Entry 5KI6 (X-ray diffraction, 2.15 A resolution); this record covers chains A and B.

[Chain A]
Name: Protein argonaute-2
From: Homo sapiens
Notes: EC 3.1.26.-
Reference sequence: Q9UKV8 (AGO2_HUMAN); residues 1-859 here = UniProt positions 1-859
Chain sequence (859 residues; numbered 1 to 859; the number before each row is that of its first residue):
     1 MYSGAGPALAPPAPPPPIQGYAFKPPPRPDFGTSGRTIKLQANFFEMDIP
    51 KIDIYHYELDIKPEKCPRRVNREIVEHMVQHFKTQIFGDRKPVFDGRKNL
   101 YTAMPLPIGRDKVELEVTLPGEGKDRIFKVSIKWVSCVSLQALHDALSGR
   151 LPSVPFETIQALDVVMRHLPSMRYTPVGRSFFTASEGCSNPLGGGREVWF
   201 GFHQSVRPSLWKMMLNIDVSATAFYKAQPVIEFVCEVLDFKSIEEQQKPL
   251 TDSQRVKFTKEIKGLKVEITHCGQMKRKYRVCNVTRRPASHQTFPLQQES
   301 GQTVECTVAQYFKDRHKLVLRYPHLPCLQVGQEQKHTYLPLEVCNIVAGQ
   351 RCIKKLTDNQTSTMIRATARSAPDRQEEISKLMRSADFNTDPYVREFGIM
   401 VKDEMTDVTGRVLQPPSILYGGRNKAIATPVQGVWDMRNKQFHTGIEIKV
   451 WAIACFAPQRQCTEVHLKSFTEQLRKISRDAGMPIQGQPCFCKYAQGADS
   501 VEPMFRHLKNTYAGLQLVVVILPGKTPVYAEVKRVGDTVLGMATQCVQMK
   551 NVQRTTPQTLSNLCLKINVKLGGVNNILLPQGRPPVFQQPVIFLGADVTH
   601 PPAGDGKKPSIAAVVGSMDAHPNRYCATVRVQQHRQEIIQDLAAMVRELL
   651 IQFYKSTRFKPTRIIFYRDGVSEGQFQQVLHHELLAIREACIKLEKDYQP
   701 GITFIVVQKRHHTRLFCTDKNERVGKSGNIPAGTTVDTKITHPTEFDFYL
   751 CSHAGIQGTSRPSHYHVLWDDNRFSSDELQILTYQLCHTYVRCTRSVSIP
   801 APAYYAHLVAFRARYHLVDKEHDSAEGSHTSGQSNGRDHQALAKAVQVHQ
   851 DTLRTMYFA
Unresolved in the structure: 1-21, 120-125, 152-153, 186-189, 271-276, 354, 818-838
Differences from the reference sequence: engineered mutation Asp387 (Ser in Q9UKV8)
Ligand contacts:
  - phenol (IPH), molecule 1: Phe587, Gln588, Gln589, Pro590, Val591, Asp619, Ala620, Phe653, Phe659
  - phenol (IPH), molecule 2: Leu650, Ile651, Tyr654, Lys660, Pro661, Leu694, Glu695, Tyr698
  - phenol (IPH), molecule 3: Arg688, Cys691, Ile692, Tyr698, Gln699, Pro700, Ile702
UniProt features mapped onto this chain:
  - region: Tyr311 to His316 (Interaction with guide RNA), Phe587 to Pro590 (Interaction with GW182 family members), Leu650 to Lys660 (Interaction with GW182 family members), Lys709, Arg710 (Interaction with guide RNA), His753 to Arg761 (Interaction with guide RNA), Tyr790 to Arg812 (Interaction with guide RNA)
  - binding site (a divalent metal cation): Asp597, Asp669, His807
  - modified residue: Tyr2 (3'-nitrotyrosine), Pro700 (4-hydroxyproline), Ser824 (Phosphoserine), Ser828 (Phosphoserine), Ser831 (Phosphoserine), Ser834 (Phosphoserine)
  - natural variant: Leu192 (L192P: In LESKRES), Gly201 (G201C: In LESKRES; G201V: In LESKRES), His203 (H203Q: In LESKRES), Thr357 (T357M: In LESKRES), Met364 (M364T: In LESKRES), Ala367 (A367P: In LESKRES), Gly573 (G573S: In LESKRES), Gly733 (G733R: In LESKRES), Cys751 (C751Y: In LESKRES), Ser760 (S760R: In LESKRES)
  - mutagenesis: Leu140 (L140W: No effect), Phe470 (F470V: No effect on miRNA-binding or target mRNA cleavage. Abrogates binding to the 7-methylguanosine cap of mRNA and prevents inhibition of translation. Abolishes interaction with TNRC6C ...), Phe505 (F505V: No effect on miRNA-binding or target mRNA cleavage. Abrogates binding to the 7-methylguanosine cap of mRNA and prevents inhibition of translation and abolishes interaction with TNRC6C ...), Lys533 (K533A: Impairs RNA cleavage), Gln545 (Q545A: Impairs RNA cleavage), Lys570 (K570A: Impairs RNA cleavage), Asp597 (D597A: Abrogates RNA cleavage but does not affect binding to siRNA or translational repression), Gln633 (Q633A: No effect; Q633R: Abrogates RNA cleavage. Binds siRNA), His634 (H634P/A: Abrogates RNA cleavage. Binds siRNA), Asp669 (D669A: Abrogates RNA cleavage but does not affect binding to siRNA), Glu673 (E673A: Impairs RNA cleavage; E673G: No effect on RNA cleavage), Phe676 (F676A/I/M/R/Y: Impairs RNA cleavage; F676V: Abrogates RNA cleavage), 6 further mutagenesis entries in UniProt
From the paper describing this entry:
  - binding site for miR-122 (chain B): Lys525, Tyr529, Tyr815

[Chain B]
Molecule: miR-122
Sequence (21 nucleotides; row label = number of the first residue in the row; note: 1 number in that range is skipped by the numbering (no residue carries it; nothing is unmodelled there)):
     1 XGGAGUGU
    10 GACAAUGGUGUUU
Unresolved in the structure: 10-19, 22
Modified positions: 6U0 ([(2R,3S,4R,5S)-3,4-bis(oxidanyl)-5-[1-[(2-phenyl-1H-imidazol-5-yl)methyl]-1,2,3-triazol-4-yl]oxolan-2-yl]methyl dihydrogen phosphate) at position 1

[Chain A / chain B interface]
Contacting residue pairs (71; chain A residue first):
  Ser220(A) - U8(B)  phosphate contact
  Ala221(A) - G7(B)  hydrogen bond to the sugar
  Ala221(A) - U8(B)  phosphate contact
  Thr222(A) - U8(B)  sugar contact
  Arg277(A) - U20(B)  sugar contact
  Tyr279(A) - U20(B)  sugar contact
  Phe294(A) - U21(B)  base contact
  Leu296(A) - U21(B)  base contact
  Val308(A) - U21(B)  phosphate contact
  Tyr311(A) - U21(B)  hydrogen bond to the phosphate
  Phe312(A) - U21(B)  phosphate contact
  His316(A) - U21(B)  salt bridge to the phosphate
  His336(A) - U21(B)  hydrogen bond to the sugar
  Thr337(A) - U21(B)  sugar contact
  Tyr338(A) - U21(B)  hydrogen bond to the sugar
  Leu339(A) - U21(B)  sugar contact
  Leu356(A) - G7(B)  base contact
  Asp358(A) - 6U0_1(B)  base contact
  Thr361(A) - G7(B)  base contact
  Met364(A) - G7(B)  sugar contact
  Ile365(A) - U6(B)  base contact
  Ile365(A) - G7(B)  base contact
  Thr368(A) - G7(B)  hydrogen bond to the sugar
  Ala369(A) - U6(B)  sugar contact
  Arg375(A) - G7(B)  salt bridge to the phosphate
  Lys525(A) - 6U0_1(B)  base contact
  Tyr529(A) - 6U0_1(B)  hydrogen bond to the phosphate
  Lys533(A) - 6U0_1(B)  salt bridge to the phosphate
  Thr544(A) - 6U0_1(B)  phosphate contact
  Gln545(A) - 6U0_1(B)  hydrogen bond to the phosphate
  Cys546(A) - 6U0_1(B)  hydrogen bond to the phosphate
  Cys546(A) - G2(B)  sugar contact
  Val547(A) - 6U0_1(B)  phosphate contact
  Val547(A) - G2(B)  phosphate contact
  Gln548(A) - 6U0_1(B)  hydrogen bond to the phosphate
  Gln548(A) - G2(B)  hydrogen bond to the phosphate
  Asn551(A) - G2(B)  hydrogen bond to the phosphate
  Gln558(A) - G2(B)  base contact
  Thr559(A) - G2(B)  base contact
  Asn562(A) - G2(B)  hydrogen bond to the base
  Leu563(A) - G2(B)  sugar contact
  Lys566(A) - 6U0_1(B)  salt bridge to the phosphate
  Lys566(A) - G2(B)  phosphate contact
  Lys566(A) - G3(B)  salt bridge to the phosphate
  Lys570(A) - 6U0_1(B)  salt bridge to the phosphate
  Lys709(A) - U6(B)  salt bridge to the phosphate
  Arg714(A) - G7(B)  salt bridge to the phosphate
  His753(A) - G5(B)  hydrogen bond to the phosphate
  His753(A) - U6(B)  salt bridge to the phosphate
  Ile756(A) - A4(B)  base contact
  Ile756(A) - G5(B)  sugar contact
  Gln757(A) - G5(B)  hydrogen bond to the base
  Gln757(A) - U6(B)  hydrogen bond to the base
  Thr759(A) - U6(B)  sugar contact
  Ser760(A) - U6(B)  phosphate contact
  Arg761(A) - U6(B)  hydrogen bond to the phosphate
  Arg761(A) - G7(B)  salt bridge to the phosphate
  Arg761(A) - U8(B)  salt bridge to the phosphate
  Tyr790(A) - A4(B)  hydrogen bond to the phosphate
  Arg792(A) - G3(B)  salt bridge to the phosphate
  Arg792(A) - A4(B)  salt bridge to the phosphate
  Cys793(A) - G3(B)  sugar contact
  Cys793(A) - A4(B)  sugar contact
  Val797(A) - A4(B)  phosphate contact
  Val797(A) - G5(B)  phosphate contact
  Ser798(A) - G5(B)  hydrogen bond to the phosphate
  Tyr804(A) - A4(B)  hydrogen bond to the phosphate
  Tyr804(A) - G5(B)  hydrogen bond to the phosphate
  Arg812(A) - 6U0_1(B)  salt bridge to the phosphate
  Tyr815(A) - 6U0_1(B)  base contact
  Ala859(A) - 6U0_1(B)  phosphate contact
Also at the interface, not in a pair above, chain A (62 interface residues in all): Val219, Pro295, Lys335, Arg351, Ala754, Gly758, Arg795
The authors on this interface:
  - interface residues, chain A: Lys525(A), Tyr529(A), Tyr815(A)

[Summary]
62 residues of chain A and 10 residues of chain B are in contact; the contacts include 20 hydrogen bonds and
14 salt bridges. Among the polar pairs are Asn562(A)-G2(B), Gln757(A)-G5(B) and Gln757(A)-U6(B). The paper
reports a binding site for miR-122 (chain B) at Lys525(A), Tyr529(A) and Tyr815(A); interface residues
Lys525(A), Tyr529(A) and Tyr815(A).
Chain A is Protein argonaute-2 (Homo sapiens) and chain B is miR-122; the structure, Human Argonaute-2 bound
to a guide RNA with a nucleobase modification at position 1, was determined by X-ray diffraction.
